PDB entry 5N8Q | X-ray diffraction, 2.00 A resolution | chain A

Chain A:
Molecule: S-norcoclaurine synthase
Organism: Thalictrum flavum subsp. glaucum
Notes: EC 4.2.1.78
Reference sequence: Q67A25 (NCS_THLFG); numbering as in UniProt (aligned over 34-196)
Amino-acid sequence (165 residues; each row starts with the number of its first residue):
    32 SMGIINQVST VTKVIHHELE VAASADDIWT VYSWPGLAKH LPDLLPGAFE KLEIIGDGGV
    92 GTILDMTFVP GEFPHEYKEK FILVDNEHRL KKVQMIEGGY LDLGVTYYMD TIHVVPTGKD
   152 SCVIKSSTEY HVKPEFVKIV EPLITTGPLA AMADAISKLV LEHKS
Unresolved in the structure: 32-35, 196
Sequence notes: expression tag (32-33)
Curated features (UniProtKB/Swiss-Prot):
  - active site: Lys122 (Proton donor)
  - binding site (dopamine): Tyr108 to Glu110
  - binding site ((4-hydroxyphenyl)acetaldehyde): Asp141
  - mutagenesis: Tyr108 (Y108F: Partial loss of activity), Glu110 (E110A: Partial loss of activity), Lys122 (K122A: Loss of activity)
From the paper describing this entry:
  - catalytic residues: Tyr108, Lys122, Asp141 (citing earlier work)
  - catalytic residues: Glu110 (proposed by the authors, not directly observed)
  - mutagenesis - E110D: abolished catalytic activity (citing earlier work)

Summary:
UniProt lists active-site residue Lys122, 3 dopamine-binding residues, (4-hydroxyphenyl)acetaldehyde-binding
residue Asp141 and 3 mutagenesis sites. From the paper: catalytic residues Tyr108, Lys122 and Asp141 among
others; E110D abolishes catalytic activity.
Chain A is S-norcoclaurine synthase (Thalictrum flavum subsp. glaucum); the structure, Structure of truncated
Norcoclaurine Synthase from Thalictrum flavum, was determined by X-ray diffraction (same publication as 5NON).
